Entry 9FOR (electron microscopy, 2.75 A resolution); this record covers chains o and D of the 10 polymer chains in the assembly.

Chain o:
Protein: TAR DNA-binding protein 43
From: Homo sapiens
Reference sequence: Q13148 (TADBP_HUMAN); residues 284-345 here = UniProt positions 284-345
Amino-acid sequence (62 residues; row label = number of the first residue in the row):
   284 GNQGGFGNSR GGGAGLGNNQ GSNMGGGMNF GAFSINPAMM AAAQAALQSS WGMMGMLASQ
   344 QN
Swiss-Prot annotation at these positions:
  - modified residue: S292 (Phosphoserine), R293 (Omega-N-methylarginine)
  - natural variant: G287 (G287S: In ALS10), G290 (G290A: In ALS10), G294 (G294A: In ALS10; G294V: In ALS10), G295 (G295R: In ALS10; G295S: In ALS10), G298 (G298S: In ALS10), A315 (A315T: In ALS10), A321 (A321V: In ALS10), Q331 (Q331K: In ALS10), S332 (S332N: In ALS10), G335 (G335D: In ALS10), M337 (M337V: In ALS10), Q343 (Q343R: In ALS10)

Chain D:
Protein: Annexin A11
From: Homo sapiens
Reference sequence: P50995 (ANX11_HUMAN); numbering as in UniProt (aligned over 39-74)
Amino-acid sequence (36 residues; row label = number of the first residue in the row):
    39 LDNVATYAGQ FNQDYLSGMA ANMSGTFGGA NMPNLY
Swiss-Prot annotation at these positions:
  - natural variant: D40 (D40G: In ALS23; D40Y: In IBMWMA)

How chain o and chain D interact:
Residue-residue contacts - 9 pairs, chain o then chain D:
  W334(o) with N69(D)
  M337(o) with M61(D), hydrophobic; S62(D)
  G338(o) with M61(D)
  M339(o) with A58(D)
  A341(o) with M57(D)
  Q343(o) with S55(D); G56(D); M57(D)
Other interface residues (no listed pair), chain o (8 interface residues in all): G335, S342
Other interface residues (no listed pair), chain D (9 interface residues in all): A59, F65

Summary:
8 residues of chain o and 9 residues of chain D are in contact.
Here chain o is TAR DNA-binding protein 43 and chain D is Annexin A11, both from Homo sapiens. Entry 9FOR
(Structure of heteromeric amyloid filament of TDP-43 and AXNA11 from FTLD-TDP Type C (variant 1)) was
determined by electron microscopy together with 9FOF from the same study.
